3KJ2 - chains A and B; structure by X-ray diffraction, 2.35 A resolution.

[Chain A]
Molecule: Induced myeloid leukemia cell differentiation protein Mcl-1
Source organism: Homo sapiens
Notes: fragment: (unp 172-322)
Reference sequence: Q07820 (MCL1_HUMAN); numbering as in UniProt (aligned over 172-327)
Chain sequence (158 residues; row label = number of the first residue in the row):
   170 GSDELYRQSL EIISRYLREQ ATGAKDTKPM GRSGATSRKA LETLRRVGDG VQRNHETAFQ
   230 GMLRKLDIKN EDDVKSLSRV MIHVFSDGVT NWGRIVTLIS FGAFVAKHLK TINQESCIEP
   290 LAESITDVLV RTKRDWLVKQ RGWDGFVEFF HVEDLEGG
Not modelled in the structure: 170-171, 323-327
Differences from the reference sequence: expression tag (170-171)
Disulfide bonds: Cys286 forms a disulfide with the same residue of a neighbouring copy of this chain
Bound ions: Zn2+ site 1: His224 (shared with Glu16(B), Glu17(B) of chain B); Zn2+ site 2: Glu240, Asp241; Zn2+ site 3: Asp304 (together with acetate ion); Zn2+ site 4: His320, Glu322
Curated features (UniProtKB/Swiss-Prot):
  - motif: Ala209 to Asn223 (BH3), His252 to Ala272 (BH1), Asp304 to Phe319 (BH2)
  - cross-link (Glycyl lysine isopeptide (Lys-Gly)): Lys194 (interchain with G-Cter in ubiquitin), Lys197 (interchain with G-Cter in ubiquitin)

[Chain B]
Molecule: Bcl-2-like protein 11
Source organism: Homo sapiens
Notes: fragment: BH3 region of Bim (UNP 1-21)
Reference sequence: O43521 (B2L11_HUMAN); residues 1-21 here correspond to UniProt positions 143-163 (UniProt number = residue number + 142)
Chain sequence (22 residues; row label = number of the first residue in the row):
     1 RPEIWIAQEL RRIGDEENAY YR
Differences from the reference sequence: engineered mutation Glu17 (Phe159 in O43521); expression tag (22)
Bound ions: Zn2+: Glu16, Glu17 (shared with His224(A) of chain A)
Curated features (UniProtKB/Swiss-Prot):
  - motif: Ile6 to Tyr20 (BH3)

[Chain A / chain B interface]
Contacting residue pairs (42):
  Val216(A) - Tyr21(B)
  Val220(A) - Glu17(B)
  His224(A) - Ile13(B)
  His224(A) - Glu16(B)  salt bridge
  His224(A) - Glu17(B)  salt bridge
  Phe228(A) - Ile13(B)  hydrophobic
  Gly230(A) - Trp5(B)
  Met231(A) - Trp5(B)  hydrophobic
  Met231(A) - Ile6(B)
  Met231(A) - Glu9(B)
  Met231(A) - Leu10(B)  hydrophobic
  Met231(A) - Ile13(B)  hydrophobic
  Lys234(A) - Trp5(B)
  Leu235(A) - Ile6(B)
  Ser245(A) - Glu3(B)
  Arg248(A) - Glu3(B)  salt bridge
  Val249(A) - Glu3(B)
  Val249(A) - Ile6(B)  hydrophobic
  Val249(A) - Leu10(B)  hydrophobic
  His252(A) - Ala7(B)
  His252(A) - Arg11(B)  hydrogen bond (backbone-side chain)
  Val253(A) - Ala7(B)
  Val253(A) - Leu10(B)  hydrophobic
  Val253(A) - Arg11(B)  hydrogen bond (backbone-side chain)
  Ser255(A) - Arg11(B)
  Asp256(A) - Arg11(B)  salt bridge
  Asn260(A) - Asp15(B)  hydrogen bond
  Asn260(A) - Asn18(B)
  Trp261(A) - Asn18(B)
  Gly262(A) - Gly14(B)
  Gly262(A) - Asn18(B)
  Arg263(A) - Arg11(B)
  Arg263(A) - Gly14(B)
  Arg263(A) - Asp15(B)  salt bridge
  Thr266(A) - Leu10(B)
  Thr266(A) - Gly14(B)
  Leu267(A) - Leu10(B)  hydrophobic
  Phe270(A) - Leu10(B)  hydrophobic
  Phe318(A) - Asn18(B)
  Phe318(A) - Tyr21(B)  hydrophobic
  Phe319(A) - Tyr21(B)  hydrophobic
  Val321(A) - Tyr21(B)  hydrophobic
Also at the interface, not in a pair above, chain A (29 interface residues in all): Arg215, Ala227, Phe254, Val258
Also at the interface, not in a pair above, chain B (18 interface residues in all): Pro2, Ile4, Arg12, Arg22

[In short]
Chain A and chain B form an interface of 29 and 18 residues respectively, with 3 hydrogen bonds and 5 salt
bridges. Among the polar pairs are His224(A)-Glu16(B), His224(A)-Glu17(B) and Arg248(A)-Glu3(B). Glu240(A) and
Asp241(A) coordinate Zn2+ site 2. His320(A) and Glu322(A) coordinate Zn2+ site 4.
Here chain A is Induced myeloid leukemia cell differentiation protein Mcl-1 and chain B is Bcl-2-like protein
11, both from Homo sapiens. Entry 3KJ2 (Mcl-1 in complex with Bim BH3 mutant F4aE) was determined by X-ray
diffraction (same publication as 3KJ0, 3KJ1 and 2PQK).
